1HEZ - chains A and B of the 5 polymer chains in the assembly; structure by X-ray diffraction, 2.70 A resolution.

[Chain A]
Molecule: Kappa light chain of ig
From: Homo sapiens
Notes: fragment: 1-214
Amino-acid sequence (214 residues; numbered 1 to 214; the number before each row is that of its first residue):
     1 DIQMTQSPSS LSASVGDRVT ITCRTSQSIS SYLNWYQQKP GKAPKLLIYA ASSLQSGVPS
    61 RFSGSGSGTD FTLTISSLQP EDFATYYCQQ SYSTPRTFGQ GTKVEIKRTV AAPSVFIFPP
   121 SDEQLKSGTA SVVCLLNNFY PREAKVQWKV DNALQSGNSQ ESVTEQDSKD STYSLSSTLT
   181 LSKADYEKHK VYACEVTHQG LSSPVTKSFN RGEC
Disulfide bonds: Cys23-Cys88, Cys134-Cys194

[Chain B]
Molecule: Heavy chain of ig
From: Homo sapiens
Notes: fragment: 501-724
Amino-acid sequence (224 residues; numbered 1 to 224; the number before each row is that of its first residue):
     1 QVQLVESGGG VVQPGRSLRL SCAASGFTFS GYGMHWVRQA PGKGLEWVAL ISYDESNKYY
    61 ADSVKGRFTI SRDNSKNTLY LQMNSLRAED TAVYYCAKVK FYDPTAPNDY WGQGTLVTVS
   121 SGSASAPTLF PLVSCENSNP SSTVAVGCLA QDFLPDSITF SWKYKNNSDI SSTRGFPSVL
   181 RGGKYAATSQ VLLPSKDVAQ GTNEHVVCKV QHPNGNKEKD VPLP
Unresolved in the structure: 136-143, 196-204
Disulfide bonds: Cys22-Cys96, Cys148-Cys208

[Chain A / chain B interface]
Disulfides between the chains: Cys214(A)-Cys135(B)
Contacting residue pairs - 75 pairs, chain A then chain B:
  Tyr32(A) with Thr105(B)
  Asn34(A) with Pro107(B)
  Tyr36(A) with Pro107(B); Asn108(B), hydrogen bond (side chain-backbone); Trp111(B)
  Gln38(A) with Gln39(B), hydrogen bond; Tyr95(B)
  Lys42(A) with Tyr95(B); Gln113(B)
  Ala43(A) with Tyr95(B), hydrophobic; Gly112(B); Gln113(B), hydrogen bond (backbone-side chain)
  Pro44(A) with Trp111(B), hydrophobic
  Leu46(A) with Pro107(B), hydrophobic; Asn108(B); Asp109(B)
  Tyr49(A) with Lys100(B); Pro107(B), hydrophobic
  Gln55(A) with Lys100(B), hydrogen bond; Tyr110(B)
  Tyr87(A) with Gln39(B); Gly44(B); Leu45(B), hydrophobic
  Gln89(A) with Asn108(B)
  Ser91(A) with Pro104(B); Thr105(B), hydrogen bond (side chain-backbone)
  Thr94(A) with Tyr59(B)
  Pro95(A) with Trp47(B), hydrophobic
  Arg96(A) with His35(B); Trp47(B); Pro104(B), hydrogen bond (side chain-backbone); Thr105(B); Ala106(B), hydrogen bond (side chain-backbone); Asn108(B), hydrogen bond
  Phe98(A) with Val37(B), hydrophobic; Leu45(B), hydrophobic; Trp47(B); Trp111(B), hydrophobic
  Phe116(A) with Ala145(B), hydrophobic
  Phe118(A) with Leu132(B); Val133(B); Ser134(B); Ala145(B)
  Pro119(A) with Val133(B); Cys135(B), hydrophobic
  Ser121(A) with Phe130(B); Pro131(B)
  Glu123(A) with Phe130(B); Lys219(B), salt bridge
  Gln124(A) with Phe130(B); Gln151(B)
  Ser131(A) with Leu149(B); Gln151(B)
  Leu135(A) with Phe176(B), hydrophobic; Gln190(B)
  Asn137(A) with Arg174(B), hydrogen bond; Gln190(B), hydrogen bond; Leu192(B)
  Asn138(A) with Arg174(B), hydrogen bond
  Gln160(A) with Val179(B); Leu180(B), hydrogen bond (side chain-backbone); Arg181(B)
  Ser162(A) with Phe176(B); Pro177(B), hydrogen bond (side chain-backbone)
  Val163(A) with Pro177(B)
  Thr164(A) with Gly175(B); Phe176(B)
  Ser174(A) with Arg174(B), hydrogen bond; Phe176(B)
  Leu175(A) with Phe176(B)
  Ser176(A) with Phe176(B); Thr188(B), hydrogen bond
  Thr180(A) with Arg181(B)
  Phe209(A) with Cys135(B), hydrophobic
  Cys214(A) with Cys135(B), disulfide
Interface residues without a listed pair, chain A (43 interface residues in all): Asp1, Gly41, Ile117, Val133, Glu161, Glu213
Interface residues without a listed pair, chain B (48 interface residues in all): Lys43, Glu46, Leu50, Tyr60, Asp62, Phe101, Leu129, Val146, Ser178

[Overview]
Chain A and chain B form an interface of 43 and 48 residues respectively; the contacts include 1 disulfide
bond, 15 hydrogen bonds and 1 salt bridge. Polar pairs include Glu123(A)-Lys219(B), Tyr36(A)-Asn108(B) and
Gln38(A)-Gln39(B).
Chain A is Kappa light chain of ig and chain B is Heavy chain of ig, both from Homo sapiens; the structure,
Structure of P. magnus protein L bound to a human IgM Fab, was determined by X-ray diffraction.
